Entry 6RP9 (X-ray diffraction, 3.12 A resolution); this record covers chains C and E of the 5 polymer chains in the assembly.

# Chain C
Protein: Cancer/testis antigen 1
UniProtKB: P78358 (CTG1B_HUMAN); residues 1-9 here correspond to UniProt positions 157-165 (UniProt number = residue number + 156)
Sequence (9 residues; numbered 1 to 9; the number before each row is that of its first residue):
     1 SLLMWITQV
Construct notes: conflict Val-9 (Cys165 in P78358)
From the paper describing this entry:
  - conformationally variable residues (side-chain flip): Met-4, Trp-5, Ile-6
  - mutagenesis - I6R: unchanged signaling with T-cell receptor beta chain (chain E)
  - mutagenesis - M4Q: unchanged signaling in response to NYES1
  - mutagenesis - M4Q: unchanged signaling in response to NYES2

# Chain E
Protein: T-cell receptor beta chain
Source organism: Homo sapiens
Sequence (246 residues; row label = number of the first residue in the row; note: 12 numbers in that range are skipped by the numbering (no residue carries them; nothing is unmodelled there); numbering starts at 0):
     0 MGAGVSQSPR YKVTKRGQDV ALRCDPISGH
    37 VSLYWYRQAL GQGPEFLTYF NY
    63 EAQQDKSGLP NDRFSAERP
    83 EGSISTLTIQ RTEQRDSAMY RCASSSPGGV STEAFFGQGT RLTVVEDLNK VFPPEVAVFE
   143 PSEAEISHTQ KATLVCLATG FYPDHVELSW WVNGKEVHSG VCTDPQPLKE QPALNDSRYA
   203 LSSRLRVSAT FWQDPRNHFR CQVQFYGLSE NDEWTQDRAK PVTQIVSAEA WGRAD
Disordered / not traced: 0, 257
Disulfide bonds: Cys-23/Cys-104, Cys-158/Cys-223

# How chain C and chain E interact
Residue-residue contacts (11):
  Met-4(C) / Asn-57(E)
  Met-4(C) / Gln-66(E)
  Ile-6(C) / Val-37(E)  hydrophobic
  Ile-6(C) / Ser-38(E)
  Ile-6(C) / Tyr-58(E)  hydrogen bond (backbone-side chain)
  Ile-6(C) / Ser-108(E)
  Ile-6(C) / Gly-111(E)
  Thr-7(C) / Gly-111(E)  hydrogen bond (side chain-backbone)
  Gln-8(C) / Val-37(E)
  Gln-8(C) / Tyr-58(E)  hydrogen bond
  Gln-8(C) / Gly-110(E)  hydrogen bond (backbone-backbone)
Also at the interface, not in a pair above, chain E (9 interface residues in all): Tyr-55
Interface features reported in the paper:
  - residue pairs: Val-37(E)/Ile-6(C), Asn-57(E)/Ile-6(C), Tyr-58(E)/Ile-6(C), Tyr-58(E)/Gln-8(C), Ser-108(E)/Ile-6(C), Gly-111(E)/Ile-6(C)
  - interface residues, chain C: Thr-7(C), Gln-8(C)

# Summary
Chain C and chain E form an interface of 4 and 9 residues respectively, with 4 hydrogen bonds. Among the polar
pairs are Ile-6(C)/Tyr-58(E), Thr-7(C)/Gly-111(E) and Gln-8(C)/Tyr-58(E). The paper describes contacts between
Val-37(E) and Ile-6(C), Asn-57(E) and Ile-6(C) and Tyr-58(E) and Ile-6(C) among others. From the paper: I6R of
chain C leaves signaling with T-cell receptor beta chain (chain E) unchanged; interface residues Thr-7(C) and
Gln-8(C).
Chain C is Cancer/testis antigen 1 and chain E is T-cell receptor beta chain (Homo sapiens); the structure,
Crystal structure of the T-cell receptor NYE_S3 bound to HLA A2*01-SLLMWITQV, was determined by X-ray
diffraction (same publication as 6RPA and 6RPB).
